Entry 9MQA (electron microscopy, 3.22 A resolution); this record covers chains B and F of the 12 polymer chains in the assembly.

# Chain B (and F)
Protein: Hemagglutinin HA2 chain
Organism: Influenza A virus
Notes: chain F of this document is another copy of the same molecule, construct and numbering; everything in this record applies to it too
Reference sequence: A0A5Q2MJY3 (A0A5Q2MJY3_9INFA); residues -1 to 173 here correspond to UniProt positions 327-501 (UniProt number = residue number + 328)
Chain sequence (227 residues; row label = number of the first residue in the row; numbers below 1 keep their minus sign (Gly-1 is residue -1)):
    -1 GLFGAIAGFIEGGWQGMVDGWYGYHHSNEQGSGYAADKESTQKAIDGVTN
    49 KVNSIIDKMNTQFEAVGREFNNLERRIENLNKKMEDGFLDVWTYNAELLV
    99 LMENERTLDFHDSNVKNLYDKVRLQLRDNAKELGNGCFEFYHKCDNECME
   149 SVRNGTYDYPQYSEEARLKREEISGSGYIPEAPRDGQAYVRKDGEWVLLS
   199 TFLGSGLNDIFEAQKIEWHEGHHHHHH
Disordered / not traced: -1 to 46, 126-225
Differences from the reference sequence: expression tag (174-225)

# Interface between chain B and chain F
Residue-residue contacts (16):
  Lys56(B) with Tyr92(F); Glu95(F), salt bridge
  Thr59(B) with Asp88(F), hydrogen bond
  Phe61(B) with Lys81(F)
  Glu62(B) with Lys81(F)
  Val64(B) with Lys81(F)
  Arg66(B) with Asn77(F); Leu78(F)
  Glu67(B) with Arg74(F), hydrogen bond (backbone-side chain)
  Phe68(B) with Arg74(F)
  Glu72(B) with Arg74(F), salt bridge
  Asn79(B) with Leu78(F)
  Met82(B) with Leu78(F), hydrophobic
  Asn93(B) with Tyr92(F)
  Leu97(B) with Tyr92(F)
  Met100(B) with Met100(F), hydrophobic
Other interface residues (no listed pair), chain B (17 interface residues in all): Gln60, Phe86, Trp90
Other interface residues (no listed pair), chain F (12 interface residues in all): Met82, Gly85, Phe86, Val89

# In short
17 residues of chain B face 12 of chain F across their interface; the contacts include 2 hydrogen bonds and 2
salt bridges. Polar pairs include Lys56(B)-Glu95(F), Glu72(B)-Arg74(F) and Thr59(B)-Asp88(F).
Both chains are Hemagglutinin HA2 chain (Influenza A virus). Entry 9MQA (Cryo-EM structure of hemagglutinin
H5N1 in complex with Fab 310-7D11) was determined by electron microscopy.
